6YZE - chain A; structure by X-ray diffraction, 2.18 A resolution.

[Chain A]
Protein: Zinc metalloproteinase
From: Legionella pneumophila
Notes: EC 3.4.24.-
Reference sequence: P21347 (PROA_LEGPN); residues 1-336 here correspond to UniProt positions 208-543 (UniProt number = residue number + 207)
Sequence (336 residues; row label = number of the first residue in the row):
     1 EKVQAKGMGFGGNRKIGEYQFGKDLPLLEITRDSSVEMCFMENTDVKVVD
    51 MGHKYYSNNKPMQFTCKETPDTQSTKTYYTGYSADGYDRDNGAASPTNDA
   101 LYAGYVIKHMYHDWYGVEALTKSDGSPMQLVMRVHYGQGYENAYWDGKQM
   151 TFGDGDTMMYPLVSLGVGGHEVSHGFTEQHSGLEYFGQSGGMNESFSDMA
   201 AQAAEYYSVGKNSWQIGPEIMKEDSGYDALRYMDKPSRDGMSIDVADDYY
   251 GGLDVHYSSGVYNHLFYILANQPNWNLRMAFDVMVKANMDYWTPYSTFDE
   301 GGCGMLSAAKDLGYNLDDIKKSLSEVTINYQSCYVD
Disordered / not traced: 69-73, 334-336
Disulfides: Cys39-Cys66, Cys303-Cys333
Bound ions: Zn2+: His170, His174, Glu194
What the authors report for this chain:
  - Zn2+ coordination: His170, His174, Glu194
  - specificity-determining residues: Met158, Met159, Met221, Tyr227 (proposed by the authors, not directly observed)

[In short]
The Zn2+ site is built by His170, His174 and Glu194. From the paper: Zn2+ coordination by His170, His174 and
Glu194; specificity determinants Met158, Met159 and Met221 among others.
Chain A is Zinc metalloproteinase (Legionella pneumophila); the structure, Zinc metalloprotease ProA from
native source, was determined by X-ray diffraction, deposited together with 6YA1.
